Entry 8TZL (electron microscopy, 3.55 A resolution); this record covers chains C and D of the 5 polymer chains in the assembly.

Chain C (and D):
Protein: Cell division protein FtsX
Organism: Vibrio cholerae
Notes: chain D of this document is another copy of the same molecule, construct and numbering; everything in this record applies to it too
UniProt: A0A0H6I1B7 (A0A0H6I1B7_VIBCL); numbering as in UniProt (aligned over 1-330)
Sequence (330 residues; numbered 1 to 330; the number before each row is that of its first residue):
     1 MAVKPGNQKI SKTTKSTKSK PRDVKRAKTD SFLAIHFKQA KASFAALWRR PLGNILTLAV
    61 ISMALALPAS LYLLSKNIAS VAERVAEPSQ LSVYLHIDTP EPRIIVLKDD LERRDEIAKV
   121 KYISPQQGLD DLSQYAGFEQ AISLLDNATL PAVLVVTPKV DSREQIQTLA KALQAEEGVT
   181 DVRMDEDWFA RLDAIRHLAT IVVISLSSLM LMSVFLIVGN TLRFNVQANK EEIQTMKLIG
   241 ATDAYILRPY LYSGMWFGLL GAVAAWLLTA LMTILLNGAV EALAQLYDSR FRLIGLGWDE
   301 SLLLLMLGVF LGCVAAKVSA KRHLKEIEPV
Not modelled in the structure: 1-26

How chain C and chain D interact:
Pairs across the interface (42; chain C residue first):
  L52(C) - R322(D)
  V60(C) - L216(D)  hydrophobic
  V60(C) - I217(D)  hydrophobic
  M63(C) - L209(D)
  M63(C) - M212(D)  hydrophobic
  M63(C) - S213(D)
  L67(C) - L206(D)  hydrophobic
  L67(C) - M210(D)  hydrophobic
  Y135(C) - Y287(D)  hydrogen bond
  A136(C) - R183(D)
  G137(C) - M184(D)
  F138(C) - V182(D)
  F138(C) - R183(D)
  E139(C) - Q174(D)
  E139(C) - V182(D)
  A141(C) - D181(D)
  I142(C) - D181(D)
  S143(C) - T180(D)  hydrogen bond
  S143(C) - D181(D)  hydrogen bond (backbone-side chain)
  R191(C) - L283(D)
  R191(C) - L286(D)
  L198(C) - L276(D)  hydrophobic
  S205(C) - M63(D)  hydrogen bond
  M212(C) - V60(D)  hydrophobic
  L216(C) - L56(D)
  L216(C) - T57(D)
  N220(C) - N220(D)  hydrogen bond
  N220(C) - T221(D)
  T221(C) - N220(D)
  F224(C) - R223(D)
  F224(C) - Q227(D)
  Q227(C) - Q227(D)
  M272(C) - L209(D)  hydrophobic
  L276(C) - L198(D)  hydrophobic
  L276(C) - I201(D)  hydrophobic
  A279(C) - L198(D)  hydrophobic
  A279(C) - I201(D)  hydrophobic
  V280(C) - L198(D)  hydrophobic
  L286(C) - A190(D)  hydrophobic
  L286(C) - R191(D)
  Y287(C) - R191(D)
  R322(C) - L52(D)
Interface residues without a listed pair, chain C (43 interface residues in all): L56, S70, L71, Q140, W188, D193, L206, L209, S213, R223, A228, L268, L275, L283, H323
Interface residues without a listed pair, chain D (44 interface residues in all): G53, L67, E186, A194, I195, H197, V202, S205, F224, L275, A279, A282, H323

Summary:
43 residues of chain C face 44 of chain D across their interface, with 5 hydrogen bonds. Polar contacts
include Y135(C)-Y287(D), S143(C)-T180(D) and S143(C)-D181(D).
Chain C and chain D are both Cell division protein FtsX (Vibrio cholerae); the structure, Cryo-EM structure of
Vibrio cholerae FtsE/FtsX/EnvC complex, full-length, was determined by electron microscopy together with 8TZJ
and 8TZK from the same study.
